6RWE - chains S and R of the 20 polymer chains in the assembly; structure by electron microscopy, 3.00 A resolution.

Chain S:
Protein: RNA polymerase I-specific transcription initiation factor RRN6
Organism: Saccharomyces cerevisiae (strain ATCC 204508 / S288c)
UniProtKB: P32786 (RRN6_YEAST); numbering as in UniProt (aligned over 1-894)
Amino-acid sequence (894 residues; each row starts with the number of its first residue):
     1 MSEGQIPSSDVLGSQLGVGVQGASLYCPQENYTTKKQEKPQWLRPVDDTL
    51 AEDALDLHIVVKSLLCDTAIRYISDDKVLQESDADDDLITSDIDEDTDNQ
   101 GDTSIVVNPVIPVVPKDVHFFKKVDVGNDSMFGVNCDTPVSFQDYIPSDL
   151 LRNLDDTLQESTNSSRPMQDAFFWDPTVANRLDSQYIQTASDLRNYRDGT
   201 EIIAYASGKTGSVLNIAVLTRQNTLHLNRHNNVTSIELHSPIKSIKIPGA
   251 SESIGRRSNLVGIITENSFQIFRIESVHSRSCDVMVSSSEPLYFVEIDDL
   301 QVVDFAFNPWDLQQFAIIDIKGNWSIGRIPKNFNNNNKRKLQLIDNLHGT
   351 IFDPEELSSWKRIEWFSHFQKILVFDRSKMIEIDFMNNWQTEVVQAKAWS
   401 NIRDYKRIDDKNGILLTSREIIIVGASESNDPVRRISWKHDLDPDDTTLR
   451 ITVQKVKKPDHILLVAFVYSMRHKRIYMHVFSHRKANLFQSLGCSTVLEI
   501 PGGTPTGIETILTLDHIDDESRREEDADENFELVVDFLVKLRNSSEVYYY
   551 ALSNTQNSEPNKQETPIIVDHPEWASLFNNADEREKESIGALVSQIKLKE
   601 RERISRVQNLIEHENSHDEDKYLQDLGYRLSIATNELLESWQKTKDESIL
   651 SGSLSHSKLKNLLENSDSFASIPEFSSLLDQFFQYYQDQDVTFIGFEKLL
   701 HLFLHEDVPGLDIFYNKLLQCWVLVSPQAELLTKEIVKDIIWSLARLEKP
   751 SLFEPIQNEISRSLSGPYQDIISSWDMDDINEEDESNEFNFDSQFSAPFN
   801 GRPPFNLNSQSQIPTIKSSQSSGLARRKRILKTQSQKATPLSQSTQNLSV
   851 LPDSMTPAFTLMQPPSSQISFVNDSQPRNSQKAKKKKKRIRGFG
Not modelled in the structure: 1-15, 69-169, 216-218, 307-315, 336-342, 516-530, 556-568, 650-655, 780-894

Chain R:
Protein: RNA polymerase I-specific transcription initiation factor RRN11
Organism: Saccharomyces cerevisiae (strain ATCC 204508 / S288c)
UniProtKB: Q04712 (RRN11_YEAST); residue numbers follow UniProt; this construct covers 1-507
Amino-acid sequence (507 residues; numbered 1 to 507; the number before each row is that of its first residue):
     1 MFEVPITLTNRKFAQRRKLKYQYINYISRRFDRISKKSTTTDSLPTPENS
    51 AAENNDEEEGQNSEAGTYRRSVLQQKKRRRERHWRSVVGEIYSTTESETD
   101 SQEEETEEGGEHDTGIDKEDSDEERKFWKKYEKPEKSFEIWRTVSSQNKQ
   151 PINKQKMTYHNFKKIEKIPLRKMEIPLLHCTKENKLYFQSISRGLEPLKT
   201 STSEVRNYRTRHIVTLTDLLHLNVSRHNWSLAYKIFATLIRIPGVQIKSL
   251 WGIGVEILDNLSNSSSGLDFLQWMCQIYSSKSRFVQNINYRSIVPPFQTG
   301 SRTHTAKFAITYLWSSLINCQKSMEPSSNIIDKPFDTENDLLQELIDKIS
   351 EWVLTPPFMEDAEVWFIYASCHLLKADTLSRQFVNDNKNNDLIGLDRDIK
   401 INQVIKHIHYVRTFLKICLDKGGFAVPSRLIENQLKSFESRLYGEAQDIQ
   451 ERDVANVYDSIDNSSVENSFGDVYETNAEFLDTQLMDLSPEDNGLDEMHY
   501 SDEDSSE
Not modelled in the structure: 39-120, 325-344, 386-396, 444-507
From the paper describing this entry:
  - binding site for Nontemplate strand: Arg-11, Lys-12, Arg-125, Thr-181, Lys-182, Arg-206, Asn-207, Arg-283
  - binding site for Template strand: Lys-18, Asn-289, Tyr-290, Arg-291

How chain S and chain R interact:
Pairs across the interface (155):
  Gly-17(S) / Pro-427(R)
  Val-18(S) / Phe-366(R)  hydrophobic
  Val-18(S) / Phe-424(R)
  Val-18(S) / Ala-425(R)
  Val-18(S) / Val-426(R)  hydrophobic
  Val-18(S) / Pro-427(R)
  Gly-19(S) / Phe-424(R)
  Val-20(S) / Gly-423(R)
  Val-20(S) / Phe-424(R)
  Val-20(S) / Ala-425(R)  hydrophobic
  Gln-21(S) / Gly-423(R)
  Ala-23(S) / Trp-141(R)
  Tyr-26(S) / Lys-136(R)  hydrogen bond (side chain-backbone)
  Tyr-26(S) / Ser-137(R)
  Pro-28(S) / Phe-297(R)  hydrophobic
  Gln-29(S) / Gly-252(R)
  Glu-30(S) / Gly-252(R)
  Glu-30(S) / Val-255(R)
  Asn-31(S) / Trp-251(R)
  Asn-31(S) / Lys-307(R)
  Asn-31(S) / Thr-311(R)
  Tyr-32(S) / Val-255(R)
  Tyr-32(S) / Leu-258(R)
  Thr-34(S) / Trp-314(R)
  Thr-34(S) / Glu-363(R)
  Lys-36(S) / Trp-314(R)
  Lys-36(S) / Leu-317(R)
  Lys-36(S) / Gln-321(R)  hydrogen bond
  Lys-36(S) / Phe-366(R)
  Lys-36(S) / Leu-374(R)
  Gln-37(S) / Pro-427(R)
  Glu-38(S) / Gln-321(R)  hydrogen bond
  Glu-38(S) / Leu-373(R)
  Glu-38(S) / Leu-374(R)
  Glu-38(S) / Asp-377(R)
  Lys-39(S) / Leu-430(R)
  Pro-40(S) / Asp-377(R)
  Pro-40(S) / Gln-434(R)
  Pro-45(S) / Gln-321(R)
  Asp-48(S) / Ile-318(R)
  Ala-171(S) / Leu-198(R)
  Phe-172(S) / Pro-197(R)
  Phe-172(S) / Leu-198(R)  hydrogen bond (backbone-backbone)
  Phe-172(S) / Lys-199(R)
  Phe-173(S) / Leu-186(R)  hydrophobic
  Phe-173(S) / Tyr-187(R)  hydrophobic
  Phe-173(S) / Ser-190(R)
  Phe-173(S) / Glu-196(R)
  Phe-173(S) / Pro-197(R)  hydrophobic
  Phe-173(S) / Leu-198(R)
  Trp-174(S) / Leu-195(R)
  Trp-174(S) / Glu-196(R)  hydrogen bond (side chain-backbone)
  Trp-174(S) / Pro-197(R)
  Trp-174(S) / Leu-198(R)
  Asp-175(S) / Leu-195(R)
  Pro-176(S) / Leu-195(R)
  Ile-297(S) / Tyr-159(R)
  Asp-298(S) / Thr-158(R)
  Asp-298(S) / Tyr-159(R)  hydrogen bond (side chain-backbone)
  Asn-323(S) / Lys-156(R)
  Asn-323(S) / Met-157(R)  hydrogen bond (side chain-backbone)
  Asn-346(S) / Lys-154(R)
  Leu-347(S) / Lys-154(R)
  His-348(S) / Lys-154(R)  hydrogen bond (side chain-backbone)
  Gly-349(S) / Ile-152(R)
  Gly-349(S) / Asn-153(R)
  Gly-349(S) / Lys-154(R)
  Thr-350(S) / Asn-153(R)  hydrogen bond (backbone-backbone)
  Thr-350(S) / Gln-155(R)
  Thr-350(S) / Lys-156(R)
  Phe-352(S) / Met-157(R)  hydrophobic
  Phe-352(S) / Phe-162(R)  hydrophobic
  Pro-354(S) / Ile-27(R)
  Pro-354(S) / Phe-31(R)  hydrophobic
  Glu-355(S) / Ile-24(R)
  Glu-355(S) / Phe-127(R)
  Glu-355(S) / Lys-130(R)  salt bridge
  Glu-355(S) / Tyr-131(R)  hydrogen bond
  Leu-357(S) / Lys-20(R)
  Leu-357(S) / Tyr-23(R)  hydrophobic
  Leu-357(S) / Ile-24(R)  hydrophobic
  Leu-357(S) / Ile-191(R)
  Leu-357(S) / Gly-194(R)  hydrogen bond (backbone-backbone)
  Ser-358(S) / Gly-194(R)
  Ser-358(S) / Glu-196(R)  hydrogen bond
  Ser-359(S) / Gly-194(R)
  Arg-377(S) / Glu-196(R)  salt bridge
  Glu-382(S) / Val-144(R)
  Ile-383(S) / Ile-152(R)  hydrophobic
  Asn-387(S) / Ile-152(R)
  Asn-388(S) / Ile-152(R)
  Trp-389(S) / Val-144(R)  hydrophobic
  Trp-389(S) / Lys-149(R)
  Trp-389(S) / Gln-150(R)
  Trp-389(S) / Ile-152(R)
  Gln-390(S) / Lys-149(R)
  Gln-390(S) / Gln-150(R)  hydrogen bond (backbone-backbone)
  Gln-390(S) / Pro-151(R)
  Gln-390(S) / Ile-152(R)
  Gln-390(S) / Asn-153(R)
  Thr-391(S) / Val-144(R)
  Thr-391(S) / Asn-148(R)
  Thr-391(S) / Lys-149(R)
  Val-393(S) / Ile-140(R)
  Val-393(S) / Trp-141(R)
  Val-393(S) / Arg-142(R)  hydrogen bond (backbone-backbone)
  Val-393(S) / Val-144(R)  hydrophobic
  Val-394(S) / Glu-139(R)
  Val-394(S) / Trp-141(R)  hydrophobic
  Gln-395(S) / Tyr-131(R)
  Gln-395(S) / Glu-139(R)
  Gln-395(S) / Ile-140(R)  hydrogen bond (backbone-backbone)
  Ala-396(S) / Glu-139(R)
  Lys-397(S) / Trp-128(R)
  Lys-397(S) / Tyr-131(R)
  Ala-398(S) / Trp-128(R)  hydrophobic
  Ala-398(S) / Pro-134(R)
  Trp-399(S) / Lys-133(R)
  Trp-399(S) / Pro-134(R)
  Trp-399(S) / Glu-135(R)
  Trp-399(S) / Phe-284(R)  hydrophobic
  Trp-399(S) / Tyr-290(R)  hydrophobic
  Trp-399(S) / Val-294(R)  hydrophobic
  Trp-399(S) / Pro-295(R)
  Ser-400(S) / Phe-138(R)
  Ser-400(S) / Glu-139(R)  hydrogen bond
  Ser-418(S) / Glu-139(R)  hydrogen bond
  Glu-420(S) / Glu-3(R)
  Glu-420(S) / Phe-138(R)
  Ile-421(S) / Phe-138(R)  hydrophobic
  Ile-423(S) / Glu-139(R)
  Ile-423(S) / Trp-141(R)  hydrophobic
  Glu-428(S) / Ser-145(R)
  Val-433(S) / Val-144(R)  hydrophobic
  Val-433(S) / Ser-145(R)
  Arg-434(S) / Val-144(R)
  Ile-436(S) / Trp-141(R)  hydrophobic
  Lys-439(S) / Trp-141(R)
  Asp-443(S) / Phe-2(R)
  Asp-443(S) / Glu-3(R)  hydrogen bond (backbone-backbone)
  Asp-443(S) / His-221(R)  salt bridge
  Pro-444(S) / Met-1(R)
  Pro-444(S) / Phe-2(R)
  Asp-445(S) / Met-1(R)
  Thr-447(S) / Glu-196(R)
  Thr-447(S) / Pro-197(R)  hydrogen bond (side chain-backbone)
  Arg-472(S) / Leu-198(R)
  Arg-472(S) / Thr-200(R)  hydrogen bond
  His-473(S) / Met-1(R)
  Arg-475(S) / Met-1(R)
  Cys-494(S) / Ser-225(R)  hydrogen bond (backbone-side chain)
  Ser-495(S) / Ser-225(R)
  Thr-496(S) / Leu-222(R)
  Thr-496(S) / Ser-225(R)
  Arg-542(S) / Leu-198(R)
Interface residues without a listed pair, chain S (90 interface residues in all): Leu-16, Lys-35, Glu-296, Trp-324, Asp-353, Met-380, Asp-384, Glu-392, Ile-402, Arg-403, Leu-416, Asp-441, Asp-446, Thr-448
Interface residues without a listed pair, chain R (81 interface residues in all): Ser-28, Arg-193, Ile-310

Summary:
The interface between chain S and chain R involves 90 residues on one side and 81 on the other, with 21
hydrogen bonds and 3 salt bridges. Polar pairs include Glu-355(S)/Lys-130(R), Arg-377(S)/Glu-196(R) and
Asp-443(S)/His-221(R). The paper reports a binding site for Nontemplate strand at Arg-11(R), Lys-12(R) and
Arg-125(R) among others; a binding site for Template strand at Lys-18(R), Asn-289(R) and Tyr-290(R) among
others.
Chain S is RNA polymerase I-specific transcription initiation factor RRN6 and chain R is RNA polymerase
I-specific transcription initiation factor RRN11, both from Saccharomyces cerevisiae (strain ATCC 204508 /
S288c); the structure, RNA Polymerase I Open Complex conformation 2, was determined by electron microscopy
together with 6RQH, 6RQL, 6RQT, 6RRD, 6RUI and 6RUO from the same study.
